7SEE - chains E and F of the 6 polymer chains in the assembly; structure by electron microscopy, 3.20 A resolution.

# Chain E (and F)
Name: MCE family protein, Intermembrane transport protein YebT chimera
From: Escherichia coli
Notes: chain F of this document is another copy of the same molecule, construct and numbering; everything in this record applies to it too
UniProt: chimeric construct of A0A769F599, P76272: residues 43-633 from A0A769F599 (A0A769F599_ECOLX) positions 43-633 (same numbers); residues 634-764 from P76272 positions 747-877 (UniProt number = residue number + 113)
Chain sequence (732 residues; each row starts with the number of its first residue):
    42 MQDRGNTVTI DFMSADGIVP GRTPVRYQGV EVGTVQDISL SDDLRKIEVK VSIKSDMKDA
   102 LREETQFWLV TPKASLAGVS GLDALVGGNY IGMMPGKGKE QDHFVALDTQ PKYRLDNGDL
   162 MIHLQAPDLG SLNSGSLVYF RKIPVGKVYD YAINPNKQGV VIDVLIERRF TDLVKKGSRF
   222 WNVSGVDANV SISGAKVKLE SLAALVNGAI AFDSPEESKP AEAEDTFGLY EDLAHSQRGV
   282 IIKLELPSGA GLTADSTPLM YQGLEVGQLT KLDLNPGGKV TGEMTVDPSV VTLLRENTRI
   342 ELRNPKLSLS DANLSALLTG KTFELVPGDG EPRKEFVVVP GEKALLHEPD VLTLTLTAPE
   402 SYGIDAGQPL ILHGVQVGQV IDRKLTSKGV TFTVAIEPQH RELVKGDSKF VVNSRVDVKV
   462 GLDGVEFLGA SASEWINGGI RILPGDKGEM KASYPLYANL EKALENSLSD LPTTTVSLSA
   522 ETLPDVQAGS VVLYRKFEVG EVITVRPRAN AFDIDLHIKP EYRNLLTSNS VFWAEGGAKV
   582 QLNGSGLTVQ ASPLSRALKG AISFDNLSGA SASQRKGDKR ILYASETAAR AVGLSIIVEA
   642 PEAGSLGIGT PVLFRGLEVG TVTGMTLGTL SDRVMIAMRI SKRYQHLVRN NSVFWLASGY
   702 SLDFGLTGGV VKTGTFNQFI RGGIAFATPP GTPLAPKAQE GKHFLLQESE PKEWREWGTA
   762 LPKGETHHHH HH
Disordered / not traced: 42-45, 765-773
Sequence notes: initiating methionine (42); expression tag (765-773)
Reported in the primary citation:
  - mutagenesis - A598N: decreased growth in response to LSB

# Interface between chain E and chain F
Residue-residue contacts (143):
  Met-54(E) / Asn-158(F)
  Met-54(E) / Arg-209(F)
  Ala-56(E) / Gly-70(F)
  Ala-56(E) / Val-71(F)  hydrophobic
  Ile-79(E) / Val-71(F)  hydrophobic
  Leu-81(E) / Tyr-68(F)  hydrophobic
  Arg-86(E) / Gln-69(F)  hydrogen bond (side chain-backbone)
  Arg-86(E) / Leu-156(F)
  Ile-88(E) / Gln-69(F)
  Ile-88(E) / Val-71(F)  hydrophobic
  Leu-117(E) / Leu-243(F)  hydrophobic
  Val-120(E) / Ala-244(F)  hydrophobic
  Val-120(E) / Val-247(F)
  Ser-121(E) / Ser-116(F)  hydrogen bond (backbone-side chain)
  Ser-121(E) / Leu-117(F)  hydrogen bond (backbone-backbone)
  Ser-121(E) / Ala-118(F)  hydrogen bond (backbone-backbone)
  Gly-122(E) / Ser-116(F)
  Gly-122(E) / Val-127(F)
  Leu-123(E) / Ala-118(F)  hydrophobic
  Leu-123(E) / Leu-126(F)  hydrophobic
  Ala-125(E) / Leu-126(F)
  Asp-149(E) / Arg-209(F)  salt bridge
  Asp-149(E) / Arg-210(F)
  Pro-168(E) / Arg-182(F)  hydrogen bond (backbone-side chain)
  Asp-169(E) / Arg-182(F)
  Asp-169(E) / Lys-183(F)
  Leu-170(E) / Arg-182(F)  hydrogen bond (backbone-backbone)
  Leu-170(E) / Lys-183(F)
  Leu-170(E) / Ile-184(F)  hydrophobic
  Gly-171(E) / Lys-183(F)
  Ser-172(E) / Glu-241(F)  hydrogen bond (side chain-backbone)
  Ile-194(E) / Phe-181(F)  hydrophobic
  Ile-194(E) / Leu-214(F)  hydrophobic
  Lys-198(E) / Arg-182(F)  hydrogen bond (backbone-side chain)
  Lys-198(E) / Leu-214(F)
  Lys-198(E) / Glu-257(F)
  Gln-199(E) / Arg-182(F)
  Gln-199(E) / Glu-257(F)
  Gly-200(E) / Arg-182(F)  hydrogen bond (backbone-side chain)
  Val-201(E) / Ile-184(F)  hydrophobic
  Gly-226(E) / Leu-240(F)
  Val-227(E) / Val-238(F)
  Val-227(E) / Lys-239(F)
  Val-227(E) / Leu-240(F)  hydrogen bond (backbone-backbone)
  Asp-228(E) / Lys-237(F)
  Asp-228(E) / Val-238(F)
  Asp-228(E) / Lys-239(F)
  Ala-229(E) / Ala-236(F)
  Ala-229(E) / Lys-237(F)
  Ala-229(E) / Val-238(F)  hydrogen bond (backbone-backbone)
  Asn-230(E) / Ala-236(F)
  Val-231(E) / Ser-234(F)
  Val-231(E) / Gly-235(F)  hydrogen bond (backbone-backbone)
  Val-231(E) / Ala-236(F)  hydrophobic
  Pro-288(E) / Gln-303(F)
  Ser-289(E) / Gln-303(F)
  Gly-290(E) / Gln-303(F)  hydrogen bond (backbone-backbone)
  Gly-290(E) / Gly-304(F)
  Gly-290(E) / Leu-305(F)
  Ala-291(E) / Gly-304(F)
  Leu-313(E) / Leu-305(F)  hydrophobic
  Leu-315(E) / Tyr-302(F)  hydrophobic
  Gly-319(E) / Tyr-302(F)
  Gly-319(E) / Gln-303(F)
  Val-321(E) / Gln-303(F)
  Val-321(E) / Leu-305(F)  hydrophobic
  Asn-345(E) / Asp-352(F)  hydrogen bond
  Pro-346(E) / Ser-351(F)
  Pro-346(E) / Asp-352(F)
  Leu-359(E) / Leu-355(F)  hydrophobic
  Pro-400(E) / His-414(F)
  Glu-401(E) / His-414(F)
  Glu-401(E) / Arg-482(F)  salt bridge
  Ser-402(E) / His-414(F)  hydrogen bond (backbone-backbone)
  Ser-402(E) / Gly-415(F)  hydrogen bond (side chain-backbone)
  Arg-424(E) / Gly-415(F)
  Arg-424(E) / Val-416(F)
  Leu-426(E) / Val-418(F)  hydrophobic
  Leu-426(E) / Leu-444(F)  hydrophobic
  Val-431(E) / His-414(F)
  Val-461(E) / Val-466(F)  hydrophobic
  Trp-476(E) / Ala-473(F)  hydrophobic
  Trp-476(E) / Ser-474(F)
  Thr-523(E) / Arg-536(F)
  Pro-525(E) / Lys-537(F)
  Val-546(E) / Phe-538(F)  hydrophobic
  Phe-553(E) / Arg-536(F)
  Phe-553(E) / Phe-538(F)  hydrophobic
  Gly-578(E) / Val-590(F)
  Gly-578(E) / Ala-592(F)
  Ala-579(E) / Thr-589(F)
  Ala-579(E) / Val-590(F)  hydrogen bond (backbone-backbone)
  Lys-580(E) / Leu-588(F)
  Lys-580(E) / Thr-589(F)
  Val-581(E) / Gly-587(F)
  Val-581(E) / Leu-588(F)  hydrogen bond (backbone-backbone)
  Leu-583(E) / Gly-585(F)
  Leu-583(E) / Ser-586(F)
  Leu-583(E) / Gly-587(F)
  Leu-599(E) / Leu-463(F)  hydrophobic
  Leu-599(E) / Ala-592(F)
  Leu-599(E) / Ser-593(F)
  Lys-600(E) / Ala-592(F)
  Pro-642(E) / Arg-656(F)  hydrogen bond (backbone-side chain)
  Glu-643(E) / Arg-656(F)
  Ala-644(E) / Arg-656(F)  hydrogen bond (backbone-backbone)
  Ala-644(E) / Gly-657(F)
  Ala-644(E) / Leu-658(F)  hydrophobic
  Gly-645(E) / Arg-656(F)
  Gly-645(E) / Gly-657(F)
  Ser-646(E) / Gly-715(F)
  Ser-646(E) / Phe-717(F)
  Met-666(E) / Leu-658(F)  hydrophobic
  Leu-668(E) / Phe-655(F)  hydrophobic
  Leu-668(E) / Tyr-685(F)  hydrophobic
  Thr-670(E) / Leu-762(F)
  Leu-671(E) / Ala-761(F)  hydrophobic
  Leu-671(E) / Leu-762(F)
  Ser-672(E) / Arg-656(F)
  Ser-672(E) / Leu-688(F)
  Ser-672(E) / Thr-760(F)
  Ser-672(E) / Leu-762(F)  hydrogen bond (side chain-backbone)
  Asp-673(E) / Arg-656(F)
  Asp-673(E) / Gly-759(F)
  Asp-673(E) / Thr-760(F)  hydrogen bond (side chain-backbone)
  Asp-673(E) / Ala-761(F)  hydrogen bond (side chain-backbone)
  Gly-700(E) / Thr-714(F)
  Tyr-701(E) / Thr-714(F)  hydrogen bond (backbone-side chain)
  Leu-703(E) / Gly-710(F)
  Leu-703(E) / Val-712(F)  hydrophobic
  Asp-704(E) / Gly-710(F)
  Phe-705(E) / Phe-705(F)  hydrophobic
  Phe-705(E) / Gly-706(F)
  Phe-705(E) / Leu-707(F)
  Phe-705(E) / Thr-708(F)
  Phe-705(E) / Gly-709(F)
  Phe-705(E) / Gly-710(F)
  Gly-706(E) / Thr-708(F)
  Leu-707(E) / Leu-707(F)
  Leu-707(E) / Thr-708(F)  hydrogen bond (backbone-backbone)
  Phe-720(E) / Thr-714(F)
  Phe-720(E) / Thr-716(F)
  Ile-721(E) / Thr-716(F)
Also at the interface, not in a pair above, chain E (103 interface residues in all): Asp-57, Asp-124, Leu-126, Tyr-192, Leu-246, Ser-297, Asp-314, Lys-347, Leu-348, Leu-358, Gly-404, Thr-427, Ser-428, Lys-429, Gly-430, Val-459, Leu-524, Gln-528, Pro-548, Gly-577, Leu-595, Thr-667, Val-675, Ser-699
Also at the interface, not in a pair above, chain F (96 interface residues in all): Arg-67, Asp-213, Ala-353, Leu-413, His-441, Asp-464, Ser-472, Glu-475, Tyr-535, Glu-539, Tyr-563, Asn-584, Gln-591, Trp-755, Arg-756, Pro-763, Lys-764

# Overview
The interface between chain E and chain F involves 103 residues on one side and 96 on the other; the contacts
include 25 hydrogen bonds and 2 salt bridges. Polar pairs include Asp-149(E)/Arg-209(F), Glu-401(E)/Arg-482(F)
and Arg-86(E)/Gln-69(F). The paper reports that A598N of chain E reduces growth in response to LSB.
Both chains are MCE family protein, Intermembrane transport protein YebT chimera (Escherichia coli). Entry
7SEE (Structure of E. coli LetB delta (Ring6) mutant, Ring1 in the closed state (Model 1)) was determined by
electron microscopy, deposited together with 7SEF.
